PDB entry 3NYC | X-ray diffraction, 1.06 A resolution | chain A

# Chain A
Name: D-Arginine Dehydrogenase
Organism: Pseudomonas aeruginosa
Notes: EC 1.4.1.-
UniProtKB: Q9HXE3 (Q9HXE3_PSEAE); residues 1002-1375 here correspond to UniProt positions 2-375 (UniProt number = residue number - 1000)
Amino-acid sequence (381 residues; row label = number of the first residue in the row):
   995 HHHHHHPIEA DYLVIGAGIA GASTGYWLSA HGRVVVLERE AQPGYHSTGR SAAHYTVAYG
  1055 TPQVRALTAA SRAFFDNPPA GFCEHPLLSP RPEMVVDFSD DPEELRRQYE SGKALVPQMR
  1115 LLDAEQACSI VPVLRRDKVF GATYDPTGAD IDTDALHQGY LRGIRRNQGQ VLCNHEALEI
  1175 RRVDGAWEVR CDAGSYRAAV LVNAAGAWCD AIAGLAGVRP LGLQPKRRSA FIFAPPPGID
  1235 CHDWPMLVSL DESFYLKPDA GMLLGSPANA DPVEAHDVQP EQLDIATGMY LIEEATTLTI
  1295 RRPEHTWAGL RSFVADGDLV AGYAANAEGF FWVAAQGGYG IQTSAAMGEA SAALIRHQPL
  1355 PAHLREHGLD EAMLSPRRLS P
Differences from the reference sequence: expression tag (995-1001)
UniProt features mapped onto this chain:
  - binding site (FAD): A1014, E1032, R1033, S1041 to H1048, A1171, G1331 to Q1336
  - site: E1087 (Important for specificity toward positively charged substrates)
Ligand contacts:
  - FAD (flavin-adenine dinucleotide): I1009, G1010, A1011, G1012, I1013, A1014, G1015, L1031, E1032, R1033, E1034, P1037, H1040, S1041, T1042, R1044, S1045, A1046, A1047, H1048, H1169, E1170, A1171, A1198, A1199, G1200, W1202, I1206, R1222, A1224, Y1249, W1301, G1303, L1304, R1305, Q1330, G1331, G1332, Y1333, G1334, I1335, Q1336
  - IAR ((2E)-5-[(diaminomethylidene)amino]-2-iminopentanoic acid): T1050, A1052, Y1053, E1087, R1222, M1240, V1242, E1246, Y1249, R1305, G1332

# In short
Ligands of chain A: flavin-adenine dinucleotide and compound IAR. UniProt lists 18 FAD-binding residues.
Chain A is D-Arginine Dehydrogenase (Pseudomonas aeruginosa); the structure, Crystal Structure of Pseudomonas
aeruginosa D-Arginine Dehydrogenase, was determined by X-ray diffraction, deposited together with 3NYE and
3NYF.
